PDB entry 9BHP | X-ray diffraction, 2.10 A resolution | chains D and C of the 4 polymer chains in the assembly

== Chain D ==
Molecule: Peptidyl-prolyl cis-trans isomerase A
Organism: Homo sapiens
Notes: EC 5.2.1.8
UniProt: P62937 (PPIA_HUMAN); residues 1-165 here = UniProt positions 1-165
Sequence (166 residues; row label = number of the first residue in the row; numbering starts at 0):
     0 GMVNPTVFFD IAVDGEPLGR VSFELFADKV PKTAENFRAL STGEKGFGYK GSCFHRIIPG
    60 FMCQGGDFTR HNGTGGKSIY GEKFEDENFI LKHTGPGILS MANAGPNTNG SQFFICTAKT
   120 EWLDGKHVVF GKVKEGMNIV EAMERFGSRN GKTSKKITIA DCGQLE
Not modelled in the structure: 0-1, 165
Differences from the reference sequence: expression tag (0)
Curated features (UniProtKB/Swiss-Prot):
  - modified residue: Met1 (N-acetylmethionine), Val2 (N-acetylvaline), Lys28 (N6-acetyllysine), Lys44 (N6-acetyllysine), Lys76 (N6-acetyllysine), Ser77 (Phosphoserine), Lys82 (N6-acetyllysine), Thr93 (Phosphothreonine), Lys125 (N6-acetyllysine), Lys131 (N6-acetyllysine), Lys133 (N6-acetyllysine)
  - glycosylation: Asn108 (N-linked (GlcNAc...) asparagine)
  - cross-link (Glycyl lysine isopeptide (Lys-Gly)): Lys28 (interchain with G-Cter in SUMO2), Lys82 (interchain with G-Cter in SUMO2)
  - mutagenesis: Arg55 (R55A: Loss of peptidyl-prolyl cis-trans isomerase activity. No loss of its interaction with BSG/CD147 or its ability to induce leukocyte chemotaxis. No effect on its interaction with MAP3K5/ASK1 ...), Phe60 (F60A: Loss of ability to stimulate MAPK/ERK phosphorylation), Arg69 (R69A: No effect on peptidyl-prolyl cis-trans isomerase activity. Reduced interaction with BSG/CD147 and ability to induce leukocyte chemotaxis), His70 (H70A: No effect on peptidyl-prolyl cis-trans isomerase activity. Reduced interaction with BSG/CD147 and ability to induce leukocyte chemotaxis), Thr107 (T107A: No effect on peptidyl-prolyl cis-trans isomerase activity. Reduced interaction with BSG/CD147 and ability to induce leukocyte chemotaxis), Phe113 (F113A: Reduced ability to stimulate MAPK/ERK phosphorylation), Trp121 (W121A: 200-fold decrease of sensitivity to CsA. Reduced ability to stimulate MAPK/ERK phosphorylation; W121E: Loss of peptidyl-prolyl cis-trans isomerase activity ...), Lys125 (K125Q: Acetylation-mimetic mutant; no effect on its interaction with TARDBP; K125R: Loss of acetylation and interaction with TARDBP), His126 (H126A: Loss of peptidyl-prolyl cis-trans isomerase activity and interaction with HCV NS5A. Loss of ability to stimulate MAPK/ERK phosphorylation)
Small-molecule neighbours: rmc-7977 (ZNI; (1R,5S,6r)-N-[(1P,7S,9S,13S,20M)-20-{5-(4-cyclopropylpiperazin-1-yl)-2-[(1S)-1-methoxyethyl]pyridin-3-yl}-21-ethyl-17,17-dimethyl-8,14-dioxo-15-oxa-4-thia-9,21,27,28-tetraazapentacyclo[17.5.2.1~2,5~.1~9,13~.0~22,26~]octacosa-1(24),2,5(28),19,22,25-hexaen-7-yl]-3-oxabicyclo[3.1.0]hexane-6-carboxamide): Arg55, Ile57, Phe60, Met61, Gln63, Gly72, Thr73, Ala101, Asn102, Ala103, Gln111, Phe113, Glu120, Trp121, Leu122, His126, Arg148

== Chain C ==
Molecule: Isoform 2B of GTPase KRas
Organism: Homo sapiens
Notes: EC 3.6.5.2
UniProt: P01116 (RASK_HUMAN), isoform P01116-2; residues 1-169 here = UniProt positions 1-169
Sequence (170 residues; each row starts with the number of its first residue; numbering starts at 0):
     0 GMTEYKLVVV GACGVGKSAL TIQLIQNHFV DEYDPTIEDS YRKQVVIDGE TCLLDILDTA
    60 GQEEYSAMRD QYMRTGEGFL CVFAINNTKS FEDIHHYREQ IKRVKDSEDV PMVLVGNKCD
   120 LPSRTVDTKQ AQDLARSYGI PFIETSAKTR QGVDDAFYTL VREIRKHKEK
Not modelled in the structure: 167-169
Differences from the reference sequence: expression tag (0); engineered mutation Cys12 (Gly in P01116)
Curated features (UniProtKB/Swiss-Prot):
  - motif: Tyr32 to Tyr40 (Effector region)
  - binding site (GTP): Gly10, Ala11, Gly13 to Ala18, Val29 to Thr35, Ala59, Gly60, Asn116 to Asp119
  - modified residue: Met1 (N-acetylmethionine), Thr2 (N-acetylthreonine), Lys104 (N6-acetyllysine)
  - glycosylation: Thr35 (Microbial infection: O-linked (Glc) threonine)
  - natural variant: Lys5 (K5E: In NS3; K5N: In GASC), Gly10 (G10GG: In AML), Cys12 (G12C: In lung carcinoma; this construct carries the variant), Gly13 (G13D: In GASC, JMML and OES; G13R: In pylocytic astrocytoma), Val14 (V14I: In NS3), Leu19 (L19F: In OES), Gln22 (Q22E: In CFC2; Q22R: In NS3), Pro34 (P34L: In NS3; P34Q: In NS3; P34R: In CFC2), Ile36 (I36M: In NS3), Thr58 (T58I: In NS3), Ala59 (A59T: In GASC), Gly60 (G60R: In CFC2; G60S: In NS3), 8 further natural variant entries in UniProt
  - mutagenesis: Asp38 (D38A: Decreased interaction with MAPKAP1/SIN1), Tyr40 (Y40A: Decreased interaction with MAPKAP1/SIN1), Gln61 (Q61L: Promotes GTP binding)
Bound ions: Mg2+: Ser17, Thr35 (together with GDP)
Small-molecule neighbours:
  - aluminium fluoride (AF3): Ala11, Cys12, Gly13, Lys16, Ser17, Tyr32, Pro34, Thr35, Thr58, Ala59, Gly60, Gln61
  - GDP (guanosine-5'-diphosphate): Ala11, Cys12, Gly13, Val14, Gly15, Lys16, Ser17, Ala18, Phe28, Val29, Asp30, Glu31, Tyr32, Asp33, Thr35, Asn116, Lys117, Asp119, Thr144, Ser145, Ala146, Lys147
  - rmc-7977 (ZNI; (1R,5S,6r)-N-[(1P,7S,9S,13S,20M)-20-{5-(4-cyclopropylpiperazin-1-yl)-2-[(1S)-1-methoxyethyl]pyridin-3-yl}-21-ethyl-17,17-dimethyl-8,14-dioxo-15-oxa-4-thia-9,21,27,28-tetraazapentacyclo[17.5.2.1~2,5~.1~9,13~.0~22,26~]octacosa-1(24),2,5(28),19,22,25-hexaen-7-yl]-3-oxabicyclo[3.1.0]hexane-6-carboxamide): Tyr32, Pro34, Thr35, Ile36, Glu37, Ala59, Gln61, Tyr64, Met67
Reported in the primary citation:
  - binding site for aluminium fluoride: Thr35
  - binding site for rmc-7977: Tyr64, Met67

== Chain D / chain C interface ==
Pairs across the interface (16):
  Arg55(D) with Pro34(C), hydrogen bond (side chain-backbone); Ile36(C)
  Arg69(D) with Glu31(C), salt bridge
  Asn71(D) with Glu31(C), hydrogen bond
  Thr73(D) with Glu31(C), hydrogen bond; Tyr32(C); Asp33(C)
  Trp121(D) with Glu63(C); Tyr64(C), hydrogen bond
  Leu122(D) with Tyr64(C)
  Lys125(D) with Glu63(C), salt bridge
  Arg148(D) with Glu37(C), salt bridge
  Asn149(D) with Ile36(C); Glu37(C), hydrogen bond (side chain-backbone); Asp38(C), hydrogen bond
  Lys151(D) with Asp38(C)
Other interface residues (no listed pair), chain D (13 interface residues in all): Ile57, Gly72, Ala103

== Summary ==
13 residues of chain D face 9 of chain C across their interface, with 6 hydrogen bonds and 3 salt bridges.
Among the polar pairs are Arg69(D)-Glu31(C), Lys125(D)-Glu63(C) and Arg148(D)-Glu37(C). From the paper: a
binding site for rmc-7977 at Tyr64(C) and Met67(C); a binding site for aluminium fluoride at Thr35(C).
Chain D is Peptidyl-prolyl cis-trans isomerase A and chain C is Isoform 2B of GTPase KRas, both from Homo
sapiens; the structure, Crystal structure of KRAS G12C in a transition state mimetic complex with CYPA and
RMC-7977, was determined by X-ray diffraction (same publication as 9BGH, 9BHO, 9BHQ, 9BI1 and 9BI2).
